4PVC - chains A and B; structure by X-ray diffraction, 2.00 A resolution.

== Chain A (and B) ==
Protein: NADPH-dependent methylglyoxal reductase GRE2
Organism: Saccharomyces cerevisiae
Notes: EC 1.1.1.283, 1.1.1.265; chain B of this document is another copy of the same molecule, construct and numbering; everything in this record applies to it too
UniProt: Q12068 (GRE2_YEAST); residue numbers follow UniProt; this construct covers 1-342
Chain sequence (342 residues; each row starts with the number of its first residue):
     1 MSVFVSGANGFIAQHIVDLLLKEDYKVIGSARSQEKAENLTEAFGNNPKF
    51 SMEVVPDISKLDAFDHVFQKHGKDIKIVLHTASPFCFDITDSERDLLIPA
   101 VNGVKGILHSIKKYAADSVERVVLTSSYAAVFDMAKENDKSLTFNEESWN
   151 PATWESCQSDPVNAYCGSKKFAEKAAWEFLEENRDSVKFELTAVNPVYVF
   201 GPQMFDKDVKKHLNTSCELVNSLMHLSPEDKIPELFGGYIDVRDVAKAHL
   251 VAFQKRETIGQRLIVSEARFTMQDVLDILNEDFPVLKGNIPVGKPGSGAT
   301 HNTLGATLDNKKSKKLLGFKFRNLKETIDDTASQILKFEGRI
Curated features (UniProtKB/Swiss-Prot):
  - active site: K169 (Proton donor)
  - binding site (NADP(+)): G7 to I12, R32, K36, D57, I58, Y165, K169, V199, S216
  - modified residue: S333 (Phosphoserine)
Reported in the primary citation:
  - catalytic residues: S127, Y165, K169
  - mutagenesis - S127A, Y165A, Y165F, K169L: abolished catalytic activity on isovaleraldehyde
  - mutagenesis - F85A (77-fold), Y128A (5-fold), Y198A (28-fold): decreased catalytic activity on isovaleraldehyde
  - mutagenesis - Y128F, Y198F: unchanged catalytic activity on isovaleraldehyde
  - mutagenesis - F132A (2-3 fold), V162A (2-3 fold): increased catalytic activity on isovaleraldehyde
  - mutagenesis - F85A (77-fold), Y128A (5-fold), Y198A (28-fold): decreased binding to isovaleraldehyde
  - mutagenesis - Y128F, F132A, V162A, Y198F: unchanged binding to isovaleraldehyde

== Interface between chain A and chain B ==
Pairs across the interface (23; chain A residue first):
  K36(A) - R94(B)
  F85(A) - D95(B)
  C86(A) - C86(B)  hydrophobic
  C86(A) - F87(B)
  C86(A) - D88(B)
  F87(A) - C86(B)
  F87(A) - F87(B)  hydrogen bond (backbone-backbone)
  F87(A) - D88(B)
  F87(A) - I89(B)  hydrophobic
  D88(A) - F85(B)
  T90(A) - L213(B)
  D91(A) - K211(B)
  R94(A) - R32(B)
  R94(A) - K36(B)
  Q158(A) - E218(B)
  S159(A) - L219(B)
  S159(A) - S222(B)
  K211(A) - D91(B)
  L213(A) - T90(B)
  E218(A) - Q158(B)
  L219(A) - S159(B)
  S222(A) - S159(B)
  K231(A) - A135(B)
Interface residues without a listed pair, chain A (20 interface residues in all): R32, I89, N214, T215
Interface residues without a listed pair, chain B (23 interface residues in all): P161, H212, N214, T215

== Overview ==
Chain A and chain B form an interface of 20 and 23 residues respectively, with 1 hydrogen bond. Its one
hydrogen bond, F87(A)-F87(B), is backbone to backbone. The paper reports catalytic residues S127(A), Y165(A)
and K169(A); S127A, Y165A and Y165F of chain A, among others, abolish catalytic activity on isovaleraldehyde;
11 substitutions were tested in all.
Both chains are NADPH-dependent methylglyoxal reductase GRE2 (Saccharomyces cerevisiae). Entry 4PVC (Crystal
structure of yeast methylglyoxal/ isovaleraldehyde reductase Gre2) was determined by X-ray diffraction (same
publication as 4PVD).
